PDB entry 7R5K | electron microscopy, 12.00 A resolution (very low resolution: no residue pairs are listed; an interface is given only as per-side residue counts) | chains O2 and P2 of the 101 polymer chains in the assembly

== Chain O2 ==
Protein: Nucleoporin SEH1
From: Homo sapiens
UniProt: Q96EE3 (SEH1_HUMAN); residues 1-360 here = UniProt positions 1-360
Chain sequence (360 residues; row label = number of the first residue in the row):
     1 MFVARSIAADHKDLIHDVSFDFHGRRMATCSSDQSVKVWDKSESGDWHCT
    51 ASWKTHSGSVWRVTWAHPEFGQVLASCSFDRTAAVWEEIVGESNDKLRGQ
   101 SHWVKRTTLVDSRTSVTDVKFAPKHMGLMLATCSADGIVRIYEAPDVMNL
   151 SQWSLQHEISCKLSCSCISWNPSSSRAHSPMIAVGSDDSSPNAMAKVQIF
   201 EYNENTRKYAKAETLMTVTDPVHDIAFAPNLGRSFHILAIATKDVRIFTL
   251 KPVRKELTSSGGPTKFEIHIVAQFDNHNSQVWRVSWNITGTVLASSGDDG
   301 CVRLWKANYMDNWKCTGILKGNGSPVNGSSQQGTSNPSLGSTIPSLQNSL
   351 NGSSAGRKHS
Not modelled in the structure: 1, 325-360

== Chain P2 ==
Protein: Nuclear pore complex protein Nup85
From: Homo sapiens
UniProt: Q9BW27 (NUP85_HUMAN); residue numbers follow UniProt; this construct covers 1-656
Chain sequence (656 residues; numbered 1 to 656; the number before each row is that of its first residue):
     1 MEELDGEPTVTLIPGVNSKKNQMYFDWGPGEMLVCETSFNKKEKSEMVPS
    51 CPFIYIIRKDVDVYSQILRKLFNESHGIFLGLQRIDEELTGKSRKSQLVR
   101 VSKNYRSVIRACMEEMHQVAIAAKDPANGRQFSSQVSILSAMELIWNLCE
   151 ILFIEVAPAGPLLLHLLDWVRLHVCEVDSLSADVLGSENPSKHDSFWNLV
   201 TILVLQGRLDEARQMLSKEADASPASAGICRIMGDLMRTMPILSPGNTQT
   251 LTELELKWQHWHEECERYLQDSTFATSPHLESLLKIMLGDEAALLEQKEL
   301 LSNWYHFLVTRLLYSNPTVKPIDLHYYAQSSLDLFLGGESSPEPLDNILL
   351 AAFEFDIHQVIKECSIALSNWWFVAHLTDLLDHCKLLQSHNLYFGSNMRE
   401 FLLLEYASGLFAHPSLWQLGVDYFDYCPELGRVSLELHIERIPLNTEQKA
   451 LKVLRICEQRQMTEQVRSICKILAMKAVRNNRLGSALSWSIRAKDAAFAT
   501 LVSDRFLRDYCERGCFSDLDLIDNLGPAMMLSDRLTFLGKYREFHRMYGE
   551 KRFADAASLLLSLMTSRIAPRSFWMTLLTDALPLLEQKQVIFSAEQTYEL
   601 MRCLEDLTSRRPVHGESDTEQLQDDDIETTKVEMLRLSLARNLARAIIRE
   651 GSLEGS
Not modelled in the structure: 1

== Interface between chain O2 and chain P2 ==
At this resolution (12 A) residue pairs are not listed: 81 residues of chain O2 and 69 of chain P2 lie at the interface.

== Overview ==
81 residues of chain O2 face 69 of chain P2 across their interface.
Here chain O2 is Nucleoporin SEH1 and chain P2 is Nuclear pore complex protein Nup85, both from Homo sapiens.
Entry 7R5K (Human nuclear pore complex (constricted)) was determined by electron microscopy together with 7R5J
and 7R1Y from the same study.
